Entry 2I4T (X-ray diffraction, 2.74 A resolution); this record covers chains A and B of the 3 polymer chains in the assembly.

== Chain A (and B) ==
Protein: Trichomonas vaginalis purine nucleoside phosphorylase
Source organism: Trichomonas vaginalis
Notes: EC 2.4.2.1; chain B of this document is another copy of the same molecule, construct and numbering; everything in this record applies to it too
Reference sequence: A2E7Y6 (A2E7Y6_TRIVA); residues 1-235 here correspond to UniProt positions 2-236 (UniProt number = residue number + 1)
Sequence (236 residues; each row starts with the number of its first residue):
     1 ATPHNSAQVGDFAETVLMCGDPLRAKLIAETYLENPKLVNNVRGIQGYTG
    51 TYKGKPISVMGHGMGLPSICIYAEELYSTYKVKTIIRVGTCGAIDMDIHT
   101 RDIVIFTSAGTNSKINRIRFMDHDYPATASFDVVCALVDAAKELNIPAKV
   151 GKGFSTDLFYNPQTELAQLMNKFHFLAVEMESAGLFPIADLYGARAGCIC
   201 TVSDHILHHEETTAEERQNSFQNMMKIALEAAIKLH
Unresolved in the structure: 211-216 (chain B: 236)
Small-molecule neighbours: UA2 (3,4-pyrrolidinediol,2-(4-amino-5H-pyrrolo[3,2-d]pyrimidin-7-yl)-5-(hydroxymethyl)-2s,3s,4r,5r): Met-64, Arg-87, Thr-90, Cys-91, Gly-92, Thr-156, Phe-159, Val-178, Glu-179, Met-180, Glu-181, Ser-203, Asp-204, Ile-206
What the authors report for this chain:
  - binding site for UA2: His-4, Thr-90, Phe-159, Val-178, Met-180, Glu-181, Asp-204, Ile-206
  - catalytic residues: Asp-204 (proposed by the authors, not directly observed)
  - conformationally variable residues (order/disorder transition, side-chain flip): Asp-204, Ile-206 to Asn-223
  - binding site for phosphate ion: Gly-20, Arg-24, Arg-43, Arg-87, Thr-90

== How chain A and chain B interact ==
Contacting residue pairs (53):
  Pro-3(A) with Tyr-160(B); Arg-217(B)
  His-4(A) with Met-64(B); Phe-159(B)
  Gly-20(A) with Arg-43(B)
  Asp-21(A) with Arg-43(B)
  Pro-22(A) with Arg-43(B)
  Leu-23(A) with Asn-41(B); Gly-44(B)
  Asn-41(A) with Leu-23(B)
  Val-42(A) with Ala-214(B), hydrophobic
  Arg-43(A) with Gly-20(B); Asp-21(B); Pro-22(B); Met-64(B)
  Gly-44(A) with Leu-23(B)
  Met-64(A) with His-4(B); Arg-43(B); Ser-68(B); Ile-71(B), hydrophobic; Tyr-72(B)
  Pro-67(A) with Pro-67(B); Asp-157(B); Met-180(B), hydrophobic
  Ser-68(A) with Met-64(B)
  Ile-71(A) with Met-64(B), hydrophobic; Phe-159(B), hydrophobic
  Tyr-72(A) with Met-64(B)
  Glu-74(A) with Tyr-160(B)
  Glu-75(A) with Tyr-160(B), hydrogen bond
  Asn-112(A) with Lys-114(B); Ile-118(B)
  Ser-113(A) with Asp-157(B)
  Lys-114(A) with Asn-112(B)
  Ile-115(A) with Asp-157(B); Leu-158(B), hydrophobic
  Ile-118(A) with Asn-112(B); Gln-163(B)
  Arg-119(A) with Leu-158(B)
  Asp-157(A) with Pro-67(B); Ser-113(B); Ile-115(B); Asp-157(B)
  Leu-158(A) with Ile-115(B), hydrophobic; Arg-119(B)
  Phe-159(A) with His-4(B); Ile-71(B), hydrophobic
  Tyr-160(A) with Pro-3(B); Glu-74(B); Glu-75(B), hydrogen bond
  Gln-163(A) with Ile-118(B)
  Met-180(A) with Pro-67(B), hydrophobic; Ile-71(B), hydrophobic
Interface residues without a listed pair, chain A (35 interface residues in all): Thr-2, Gly-65, Cys-70, Thr-90, Arg-117, Pro-162
Interface residues without a listed pair, chain B (37 interface residues in all): Thr-2, Arg-24, Gly-65, Cys-70, Thr-90, Arg-117, Pro-162

== Overview ==
35 residues of chain A and 37 residues of chain B are in contact; the contacts include 2 hydrogen bonds. The
hydrogen-bonded pair is Glu-75(A)/Tyr-160(B). Chain A binds compound UA2. The paper reports the catalytic
residue Asp-204(A); a binding site for UA2 at His-4(A), Thr-90(A) and Phe-159(A) among others.
Chain A and chain B are both Trichomonas vaginalis purine nucleoside phosphorylase (Trichomonas vaginalis);
the structure, Crystal structure of Purine Nucleoside Phosphorylase from Trichomonas vaginalis with Imm-A, was
determined by X-ray diffraction (same publication as 2ISC).
